Entry 1A14 (X-ray diffraction, 2.50 A resolution); this record covers chains N and L of the 3 polymer chains in the assembly.

# Chain N
Protein: Neuraminidase
Organism: Influenza A virus
Notes: EC 3.2.1.18
UniProtKB: P03472 (NRAM_IATRA); the construct lacks a stretch of the UniProt sequence and is renumbered around it, so the offset changes along the chain: 82-169 = UniProt 83-170; 170-333 = UniProt 172-335; 335-392 = UniProt 336-393; 394-412 = UniProt 394-412; 1 more segments
Chain sequence (388 residues; row label = number of the first residue in the row; note: 2 numbers in that range are skipped by the numbering (no residue carries them; nothing is unmodelled there); a row labelled like 412A-412B holds insertion residues (412A, then the next letters in order)):
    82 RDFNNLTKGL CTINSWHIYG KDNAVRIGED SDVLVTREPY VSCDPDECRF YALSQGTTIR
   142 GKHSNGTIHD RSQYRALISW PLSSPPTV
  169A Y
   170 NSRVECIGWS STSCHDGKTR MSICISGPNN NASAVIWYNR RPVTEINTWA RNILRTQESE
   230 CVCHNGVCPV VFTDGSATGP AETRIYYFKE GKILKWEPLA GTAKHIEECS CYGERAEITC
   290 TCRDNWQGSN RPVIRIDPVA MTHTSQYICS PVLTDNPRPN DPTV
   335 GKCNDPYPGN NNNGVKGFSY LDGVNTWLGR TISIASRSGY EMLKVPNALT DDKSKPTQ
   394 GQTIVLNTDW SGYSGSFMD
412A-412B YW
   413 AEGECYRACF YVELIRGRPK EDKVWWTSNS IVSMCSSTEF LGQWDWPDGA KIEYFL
Disulfide bonds: Cys-92/Cys-417, Cys-124/Cys-129, Cys-175/Cys-193, Cys-183/Cys-230, Cys-232/Cys-237, Cys-278/Cys-291, Cys-280/Cys-289, Cys-318/Cys-337, Cys-421/Cys-447
Glycans and other covalent adducts: N-acetylglucosamine (NAG) linked to Asn-86, Asn-146; glycan linked to Asn-200
Bound ions: Ca2+: Asp-293, Gly-297, Asp-324, Asn-347

# Chain L
Protein: NC10 fv (light chain)
Organism: Mus musculus
Notes: fragment: vl domain of anti-neuraminidase antibody nc10 covalently joined by a five-residue polypeptide linker
Chain sequence (104 residues; numbered 1 to 104; the number before each row is that of its first residue):
     1 DIELTQTTSS LSASLGDRVT ISCRASQDIS NYLNWYQQNP DGTVKLLIYY TSNLHSEVPS
    61 RFSGSGSGTD YSLTISNLEQ EDIATYFCQQ DFTLPFTFGG GTAA
Disulfide bonds: Cys-23/Cys-88

# How chain N and chain L interact
Residue-residue contacts (14):
  Pro-328(N) / Phe-92(L)
  Pro-328(N) / Thr-93(L)
  Asn-329(N) / Tyr-32(L)
  Asn-329(N) / Asp-91(L)  hydrogen bond (side chain-backbone)
  Asn-329(N) / Phe-92(L)  hydrogen bond (backbone-backbone)
  Asp-330(N) / Tyr-32(L)  hydrogen bond (backbone-side chain)
  Pro-331(N) / Ser-30(L)
  Thr-332(N) / Ser-30(L)
  Tyr-341(N) / Phe-92(L)  hydrophobic
  Pro-342(N) / Phe-92(L)
  Gly-343(N) / Thr-93(L)  hydrogen bond (backbone-side chain)
  Asn-344(N) / Thr-93(L)  hydrogen bond
  Asn-344(N) / Leu-94(L)  hydrogen bond (side chain-backbone)
  Ile-368(N) / Leu-94(L)  hydrophobic
Also at the interface, not in a pair above, chain N (11 interface residues in all): Ala-369

# Summary
11 residues of chain N face 6 of chain L across their interface, with 6 hydrogen bonds. Polar contacts include
Asn-329(N)/Asp-91(L), Asp-330(N)/Tyr-32(L) and Gly-343(N)/Thr-93(L). Covalently linked N-acetylglucosamine: at
Asn-86(N), Asn-146(N) and Asn-200(N). Asp-293(N), Gly-297(N), Asp-324(N) and Asn-347(N) form the Ca2+ site.
Chain N is Neuraminidase (Influenza A virus) and chain L is NC10 fv (light chain) (Mus musculus); the
structure, Complex between NC10 anti-influenza virus neuraminidase single chain antibody with a 5 residue
linker and influenza ..., was determined by X-ray diffraction (same publication as 1NMC).
